PDB entry 3WCS | X-ray diffraction, 1.75 A resolution | chains A and B

== Chain A (and B) ==
Name: Erythroagglutinin
Organism: Phaseolus vulgaris
Notes: chain B of this document is another copy of the same molecule, construct and numbering; everything in this record applies to it too
UniProt: V5YN37 (V5YN37_PHAVU); numbering as in UniProt (aligned over 22-275)
Amino-acid sequence (254 residues; row label = number of the first residue in the row):
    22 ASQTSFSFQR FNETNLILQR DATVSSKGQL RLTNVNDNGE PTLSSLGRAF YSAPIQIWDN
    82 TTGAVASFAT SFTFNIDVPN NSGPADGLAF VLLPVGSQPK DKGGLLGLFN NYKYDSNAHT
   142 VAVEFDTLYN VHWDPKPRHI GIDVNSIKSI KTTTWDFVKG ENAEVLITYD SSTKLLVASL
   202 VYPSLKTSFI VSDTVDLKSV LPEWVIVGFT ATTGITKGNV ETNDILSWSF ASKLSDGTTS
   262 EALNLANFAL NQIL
Not modelled in the structure: 260-275 (chain B: 58-60, 257-263, 272-275)
Covalently attached groups: N-acetylglucosamine (NAG) linked to N33
Metal / ion sites: Mn2+: E145, D147, D155, H160; Ca2+: D147, L149, N151, D155

== How chain A and chain B interact ==
Pairs across the interface (40; chain A residue first):
  S26(A) - N268(B)
  S28(A) - N265(B)
  S88(A) - L271(B)
  F89(A) - L271(B)
  A90(A) - A267(B)
  K172(A) - K207(B)  hydrogen bond (side chain-backbone)
  L187(A) - L187(B)  hydrophobic
  L187(A) - L266(B)
  T189(A) - A270(B)
  T194(A) - P204(B)
  L196(A) - V202(B)  hydrophobic
  L196(A) - P204(B)  hydrophobic
  S200(A) - I211(B)
  P204(A) - T194(B)
  P204(A) - L196(B)  hydrophobic
  K207(A) - K172(B)
  K207(A) - S213(B)  hydrogen bond (backbone-side chain)
  K207(A) - D214(B)
  K207(A) - T215(B)  hydrogen bond
  T208(A) - S213(B)
  S209(A) - I211(B)
  S209(A) - V212(B)
  S209(A) - S213(B)  hydrogen bond
  F210(A) - I211(B)
  I211(A) - S209(B)
  I211(A) - F210(B)
  I211(A) - I211(B)  hydrophobic
  V212(A) - S209(B)
  S213(A) - K207(B)  hydrogen bond (side chain-backbone)
  S213(A) - T208(B)
  S213(A) - S209(B)  hydrogen bond
  D214(A) - K207(B)
  T215(A) - K207(B)  hydrogen bond
  S250(A) - N265(B)
  S250(A) - A267(B)
  A252(A) - A267(B)
  A252(A) - N268(B)
  A252(A) - L271(B)
  S253(A) - L271(B)
  K254(A) - L271(B)
Other interface residues (no listed pair), chain A (32 interface residues in all): T91, S92, E185, D191, V198, V202, F251
Other interface residues (no listed pair), chain B (25 interface residues in all): E185, D191, V198, S200

== Overview ==
The interface between chain A and chain B involves 32 residues on one side and 25 on the other; the contacts
include 7 hydrogen bonds. Polar pairs include K172(A)-K207(B), K207(A)-S213(B) and K207(A)-T215(B). Covalently
linked N-acetylglucosamine: at N33(A).
Chain A and chain B are both Erythroagglutinin (Phaseolus vulgaris); the structure, Crystal structure of plant
lectin (ligand-bound form), was determined by X-ray diffraction together with 3WCR and 3WOG from the same
study.
